7CTS - chain A; structure by X-ray diffraction, 1.10 A resolution.

Chain A:
Name: Alpha/beta hydrolase family protein
From: Saccharomonospora viridis
Notes: EC 3.1.1.74
Reference sequence: W0TJ64 (W0TJ64_9PSEU); numbering as in UniProt (aligned over 47-304)
Amino-acid sequence (263 residues; row label = number of the first residue in the row):
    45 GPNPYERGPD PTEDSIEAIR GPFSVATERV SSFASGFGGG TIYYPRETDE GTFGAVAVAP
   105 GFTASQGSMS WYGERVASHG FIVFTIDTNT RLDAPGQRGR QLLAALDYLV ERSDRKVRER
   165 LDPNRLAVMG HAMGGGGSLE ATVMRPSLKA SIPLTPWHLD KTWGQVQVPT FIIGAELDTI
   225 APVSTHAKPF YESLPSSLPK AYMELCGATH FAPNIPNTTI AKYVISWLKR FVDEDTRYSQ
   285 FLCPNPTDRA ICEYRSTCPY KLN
Disordered / not traced: 45
Disulfides: Cys250-Cys296, Cys287-Cys302
Differences from the reference sequence: expression tag (45-46, 305-307); engineered mutation His123 (Gln in W0TJ64), Ala138 (Gln in W0TJ64), Ala176 (Ser in W0TJ64), His202 (Asn in W0TJ64), Pro226 (Ser in W0TJ64), Ser228 (Arg in W0TJ64), Cys250 (Asp in W0TJ64), Cys296 (Glu in W0TJ64)
Bound ions: Ca2+: Ser76, Ala78, Phe81
Ligand contacts:
  - bicine (BCN): Val187, Asp204, Thr206, Trp207, Gly208, Gln209, Val210
  - 1,4-diethylene dioxide (DIO): Phe106, Met177, Trp201, Ile224

Overview:
Ligands of chain A: 1,4-diethylene dioxide and bicine. The Ca2+ site is built by Ser76, Ala78 and Phe81.
Chain A is Alpha/beta hydrolase family protein (Saccharomonospora viridis); the structure, Open form of
PET-degrading cutinase Cut190 with thermostability-improving mutations of
S226P/R228S/Q138A/D250C-E296C/Q123H/N202H and S176A inactivation, was determined by X-ray diffraction,
deposited together with 7CTR.
